6LDM - chains A and B; structure by X-ray diffraction, 2.40 A resolution.

Chain A:
Molecule: DNA-binding protein RAP1
Organism: Saccharomyces cerevisiae (strain ATCC 204508 / S288c)
UniProtKB: P11938 (RAP1_YEAST); aligned to UniProt positions 353-597 over residues 353-597 (the alignment contains insertions or deletions, so no single offset holds)
Amino-acid sequence (291 residues; each row starts with the number of its first residue):
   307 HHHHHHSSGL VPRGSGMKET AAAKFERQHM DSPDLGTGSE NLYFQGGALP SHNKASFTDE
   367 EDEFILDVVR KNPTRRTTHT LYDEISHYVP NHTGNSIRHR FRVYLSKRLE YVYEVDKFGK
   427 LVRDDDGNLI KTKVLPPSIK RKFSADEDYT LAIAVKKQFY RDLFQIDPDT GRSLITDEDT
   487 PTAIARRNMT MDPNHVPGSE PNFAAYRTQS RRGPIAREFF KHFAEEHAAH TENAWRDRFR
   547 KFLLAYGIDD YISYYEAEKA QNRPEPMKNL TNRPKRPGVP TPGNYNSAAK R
Unresolved in the structure: 307-360, 484-505, 574-597
Construct notes: expression tag (307-352)
Ion coordination: Na+ site 1 near Ala-361 (its only coordinating residue here); Na+ site 2 near Asn-401 (its only coordinating residue here)
UniProt features mapped onto this chain:
  - DNA-binding region: Tyr-388 to Leu-411 (H-T-H motif)
  - modified residue: Thr-486 (Phosphothreonine)
What the authors report for this chain:
  - binding site for G-guadruplex DNA (chain B): Ser-362, Thr-399, Asn-401, Ser-402, His-405, Arg-406, Val-409, Arg-523, Arg-546
  - conformationally variable residues (order/disorder transition): Glu-484 to Glu-506, Lys-574 to Lys-596

Chain B:
Molecule: G-guadruplex DNA
Sequence (19 nucleotides; row label = number of the first residue in the row):
     1 TTGGGTGGGT GGGTGGGTT
Unresolved in the structure: 19
Ion coordination: K+ site 1: DG3, DG4, DG7, DG8, DG11, DG12, DG15, DG16; K+ site 2: DG3, DG7, DG11, DG15; K+ site 3 near DG3 (its only coordinating residue here); K+ site 4: DG4, DG5, DG8, DG9, DG12, DG13, DG16, DG17; Na+ site 1: DG5, DG7; Na+ site 2 near DG8 (its only coordinating residue here); Na+ site 3 near DG11 (its only coordinating residue here); Na+ site 4 near DG17 (its only coordinating residue here); K+ site 5 near DT18 (its only coordinating residue here)

Chain A / chain B interface:
Pairs across the interface (18; chain A residue first):
  Ala-361(A) with DG12(B), sugar contact; DG13(B), phosphate contact
  Ser-362(A) with DG12(B), phosphate contact
  His-398(A) with DG13(B), salt bridge to the phosphate
  Thr-399(A) with DT14(B), hydrogen bond to the phosphate
  Asn-401(A) with DG13(B), phosphate contact; DT14(B), hydrogen bond to the phosphate
  Ser-402(A) with DG13(B), hydrogen bond to the phosphate
  His-405(A) with DG13(B), stacking on the base; DT18(B), base contact
  Arg-406(A) with DG9(B), phosphate contact; DT10(B), salt bridge to the phosphate
  Arg-408(A) with DT18(B), hydrogen bond to the base
  Val-409(A) with DG9(B), base contact
  Tyr-410(A) with DG9(B), sugar contact; DT10(B), phosphate contact
  Arg-523(A) with DT14(B), base contact
  Arg-546(A) with DG17(B), salt bridge to the phosphate
Interface residues without a listed pair, chain A (15 interface residues in all): Phe-363, Lys-547
Interface residues without a listed pair, chain B (8 interface residues in all): DG16

In short:
Chain A and chain B form an interface of 15 and 8 residues respectively, with 4 hydrogen bonds, 3 salt bridges
and 1 aromatic stacking contact. Among the polar pairs are Arg-408(A)/DT18(B), Thr-399(A)/DT14(B) and
Asn-401(A)/DT14(B). The paper reports a binding site for G-guadruplex DNA (chain B) at Ser-362(A), Thr-399(A)
and Asn-401(A) among others; conformational variability at Glu-484(A) and Lys-574(A).
Here chain A is DNA-binding protein RAP1 (Saccharomyces cerevisiae (strain ATCC 204508 / S288c)) and chain B
is G-guadruplex DNA. Entry 6LDM (Structural basis of G-quadruplex DNA recognition by the yeast telomeric
protein Rap1) was determined by X-ray diffraction.
